Entry 1D3D (X-ray diffraction, 2.04 A resolution); this record covers chains B and H of the 3 polymer chains in the assembly.

== Chain B ==
Molecule: Alpha-thrombin
Source organism: Homo sapiens
Notes: EC 3.4.21.5
UniProt: P00734 (THRB_HUMAN); residues 37-293 here correspond to UniProt positions 364-620 (UniProt number = residue number + 327)
Chain sequence (257 residues; row label = number of the first residue in the row):
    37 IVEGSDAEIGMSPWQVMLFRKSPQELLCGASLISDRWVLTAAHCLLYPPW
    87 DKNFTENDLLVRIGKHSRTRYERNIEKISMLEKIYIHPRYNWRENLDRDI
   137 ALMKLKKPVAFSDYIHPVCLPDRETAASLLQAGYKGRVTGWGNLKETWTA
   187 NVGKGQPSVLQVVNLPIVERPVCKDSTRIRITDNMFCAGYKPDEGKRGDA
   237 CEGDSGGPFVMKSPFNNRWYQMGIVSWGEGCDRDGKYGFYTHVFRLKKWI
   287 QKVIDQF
Disordered / not traced: 184-190
Disulfide bonds: Cys64-Cys80, Cys209-Cys223, Cys237-Cys267
Covalently attached groups: N-acetylglucosamine (NAG) linked to Asn89
Ion coordination: Na+ site 1: Lys210, Thr213, Phe251; Na+ site 2: Arg269, Lys272
Ligand contacts: BZT (3-(3-bromo-4-pyrrolidin-1-ylmethyl-benzyl)-2-[4-pyrrolidin-1-yl-ethoxy)-phenyl]-benzo[b]thiophen-6-ol): His79, Tyr83, Trp86, Glu130, Leu132, Ile215, Asp235, Ala236, Cys237, Glu238, Gly239, Ser241, Val261, Ser262, Trp263, Gly264, Gly266, Cys267, Gly274, Phe275, Tyr276
UniProt features mapped onto this chain:
  - region: Ala224 to Val246 (High affinity receptor-binding region which is also known as the TP508 peptide)
  - active site (Charge relay system): His79, Asp135, Ser241
  - glycosylation: Asn89 (N-linked (GlcNAc...) (complex) asparagine)

== Chain H ==
Molecule: Hirugen
Source organism: Hirudo medicinalis
UniProt: P28501 (ITHA_HIRME); residues 300-311 here correspond to UniProt positions 54-65 (UniProt number = residue number - 246)
Chain sequence (12 residues; numbered 300 to 311; the number before each row is that of its first residue):
   300 GDFEEIPEEYLQ
Modified residues: Tyr309 (o-sulfo-l-tyrosine; TYS)

== Interface between chain B and chain H ==
Pairs across the interface (24):
  Phe55(B) with Phe302(H), hydrophobic
  Gln60(B) with Phe302(H); Glu303(H); Ile305(H); Leu310(H)
  Glu61(B) with Phe302(H)
  Leu62(B) with Phe302(H)
  Leu96(B) with Ile305(H), hydrophobic; Tyr309(H)
  Arg98(B) with Ile305(H)
  Arg104(B) with Gly300(H); Phe302(H)
  Thr105(B) with Asp301(H); Phe302(H); Glu303(H), hydrogen bond (backbone-backbone)
  Arg106(B) with Glu303(H), salt bridge
  Tyr107(B) with Glu303(H), hydrogen bond (backbone-side chain); Glu304(H); Pro306(H); Tyr309(H)
  Glu112(B) with Tyr309(H)
  Lys113(B) with Tyr309(H)
  Ile114(B) with Tyr309(H)
  Met116(B) with Gln311(H)
Also at the interface, not in a pair above, chain B (16 interface residues in all): Met53, Lys57

== Overview ==
16 residues of chain B and 10 residues of chain H are in contact; the contacts include 2 hydrogen bonds and 1
salt bridge. Among the polar pairs are Arg106(B)-Glu303(H), Tyr107(B)-Glu303(H) and Thr105(B)-Glu303(H). Bound
to chain B: compound BZT. N-acetylglucosamine is covalently linked to Asn89(B).
Here chain B is Alpha-thrombin (Homo sapiens) and chain H is Hirugen (Hirudo medicinalis). Entry 1D3D (Crystal
structure of human alpha thrombin in complex with benzothiophene inhibitor 4) was determined by X-ray
diffraction together with 1D3P, 1D3Q and 1D3T from the same study.
